Entry 3AG6 (X-ray diffraction, 1.85 A resolution); this record covers chains A and B.

== Chain A (and B) ==
Name: Pantothenate synthetase
Source organism: Staphylococcus aureus
Notes: EC 6.3.2.1; chain B of this document is another copy of the same molecule, construct and numbering; everything in this record applies to it too
UniProtKB: Q2FV22 (PANC_STAA8); residue numbers follow UniProt; this construct covers 1-283
Sequence (283 residues; numbered 1 to 283; the number before each row is that of its first residue):
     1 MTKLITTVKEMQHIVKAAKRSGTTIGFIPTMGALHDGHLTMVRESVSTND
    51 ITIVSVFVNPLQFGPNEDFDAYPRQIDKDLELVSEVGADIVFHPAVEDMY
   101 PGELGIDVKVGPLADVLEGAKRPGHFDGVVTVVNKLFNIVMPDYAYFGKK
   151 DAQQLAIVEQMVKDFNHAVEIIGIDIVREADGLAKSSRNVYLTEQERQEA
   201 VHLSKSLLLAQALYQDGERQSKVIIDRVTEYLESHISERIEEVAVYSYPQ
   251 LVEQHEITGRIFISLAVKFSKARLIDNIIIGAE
Residues lining bound ligands: pantoyl adenylate (PAJ): Pro29, Thr30, Met31, Gly32, His35, Gly37, His38, Met41, Asn59, Gln62, Tyr72, Val129, Val132, Val133, Tyr146, Phe147, Gly148, Lys150, Asp151, Gln154, Ile174, Asp175, Ile176, Val177, Ala184, Lys185

== How chain A and chain B interact ==
Pairs across the interface (64; chain A residue first):
  Val8(A) - Asn166(B)
  Gln12(A) - Asn166(B)
  Gln12(A) - Ala168(B)
  Lys19(A) - Lys19(B)
  Lys19(A) - Arg20(B)
  Arg20(A) - Arg20(B)
  Arg20(A) - Ser21(B)
  Arg20(A) - Gly22(B)  hydrogen bond (side chain-backbone)
  Arg20(A) - Thr24(B)
  Gly22(A) - Arg20(B)  hydrogen bond (backbone-backbone)
  Pro101(A) - Lys163(B)
  Leu104(A) - Asp164(B)
  Gly105(A) - Val110(B)
  Gly105(A) - Gly111(B)  hydrogen bond (backbone-backbone)
  Gly105(A) - Gln160(B)
  Gly105(A) - Asp164(B)  hydrogen bond (backbone-side chain)
  Ile106(A) - Val108(B)  hydrophobic
  Ile106(A) - Lys109(B)
  Ile106(A) - Val110(B)  hydrophobic
  Ile106(A) - Met161(B)  hydrophobic
  Ile106(A) - Asp164(B)  hydrogen bond (backbone-side chain)
  Ile106(A) - Phe165(B)  hydrophobic
  Asp107(A) - Asp107(B)
  Asp107(A) - Val108(B)
  Asp107(A) - Lys109(B)  hydrogen bond (backbone-backbone)
  Val108(A) - Ile106(B)  hydrophobic
  Val108(A) - Asp107(B)
  Val108(A) - Phe165(B)  hydrophobic
  Lys109(A) - Ile106(B)
  Lys109(A) - Asp107(B)  hydrogen bond (backbone-backbone)
  Val110(A) - Gly105(B)
  Val110(A) - Ile106(B)  hydrophobic
  Gly111(A) - Gly105(B)  hydrogen bond (backbone-backbone)
  Asn134(A) - Phe165(B)
  Lys135(A) - Asp164(B)  hydrogen bond (side chain-backbone)
  Lys135(A) - Phe165(B)
  Lys135(A) - Asn166(B)
  Asn138(A) - Asn138(B)
  Asn138(A) - Phe165(B)  hydrogen bond (side chain-backbone)
  Asn138(A) - Asn166(B)
  Asn138(A) - His167(B)
  Ile139(A) - Asn166(B)
  Met141(A) - Ala168(B)  hydrophobic
  Asp143(A) - Arg20(B)  salt bridge
  Gln160(A) - Gly105(B)
  Met161(A) - Ile106(B)  hydrophobic
  Lys163(A) - Pro101(B)
  Asp164(A) - Leu104(B)
  Asp164(A) - Gly105(B)  hydrogen bond (side chain-backbone)
  Asp164(A) - Ile106(B)  hydrogen bond (side chain-backbone)
  Asp164(A) - Lys135(B)  hydrogen bond (backbone-side chain)
  Phe165(A) - Ile106(B)  hydrophobic
  Phe165(A) - Val108(B)  hydrophobic
  Phe165(A) - Asn134(B)
  Phe165(A) - Lys135(B)
  Phe165(A) - Asn138(B)  hydrogen bond (backbone-side chain)
  Asn166(A) - Val8(B)
  Asn166(A) - Gln12(B)  hydrogen bond (backbone-side chain)
  Asn166(A) - Lys135(B)  hydrogen bond
  Asn166(A) - Asn138(B)
  Asn166(A) - Ile139(B)
  His167(A) - Asn138(B)
  Ala168(A) - Gln12(B)
  Ala168(A) - Met141(B)  hydrophobic
Also at the interface, not in a pair above, chain A (36 interface residues in all): Lys16, Ser21, Thr23, Thr24, Gly102, Glu103, Val130, Ile157
Also at the interface, not in a pair above, chain B (34 interface residues in all): Lys16, Gly102, Glu103, Val130, Ile157

== Overview ==
The interface between chain A and chain B involves 36 residues on one side and 34 on the other, with 16
hydrogen bonds and 1 salt bridge. Polar contacts include Asp143(A)-Arg20(B), Arg20(A)-Gly22(B) and
Gly105(A)-Asp164(B). Bound to chain A: pantoyl adenylate.
Both chains are Pantothenate synthetase (Staphylococcus aureus). Entry 3AG6 (Crystal Structure of Pantothenate
Synthetase from Staphylococcus aureus in complex with pantoyl adenylate) was determined by X-ray diffraction,
deposited together with 3AG5.
